8UFF - chains D and F of the 3 polymer chains in the assembly; structure by X-ray diffraction, 1.66 A resolution.

[Chain D]
Molecule: 16-nt DNA strand
Sequence (16 nucleotides; each row starts with the number of its first residue):
    17 TCCCACTTCC TTTTAT
Ligand contacts: Y5U ((2M,2'M)-2,2'-(selenophene-2,5-diyl)di(1H-benzimidazole-6-carboximidamide)): DT27, DT28, DT29, DT30, DA31

[Chain F]
Molecule: Transcription factor PU.1
Organism: Homo sapiens
Notes: fragment: ETS-Domain
Reference sequence: P17947 (SPI1_HUMAN); residue numbers follow UniProt; this construct covers 165-270
Chain sequence (106 residues; numbered 165 to 270; the number before each row is that of its first residue):
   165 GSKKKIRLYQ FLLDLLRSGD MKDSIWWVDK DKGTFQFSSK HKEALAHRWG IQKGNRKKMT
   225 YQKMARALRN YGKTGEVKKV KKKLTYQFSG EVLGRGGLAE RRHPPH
Disordered / not traced: 165-168, 260-270
UniProt features mapped onto this chain:
  - DNA-binding region: Ile170 to Ser253 (ETS)
  - binding site (DNA): Lys217, Arg230, Arg233, Lys243
  - natural variant: His211 (H211P: In AGM10), Val241 (V241G: In AGM10)

[Interface between chain D and chain F]
Residue-residue contacts - 18 pairs, chain D then chain F:
  DA21(D) - Arg171(F)  salt bridge to the phosphate
  DC22(D) - Arg171(F)  salt bridge to the phosphate
  DC22(D) - Leu172(F)  hydrogen bond to the phosphate
  DC22(D) - Lys217(F)  hydrogen bond to the phosphate
  DC22(D) - Tyr235(F)  hydrogen bond to the phosphate
  DT23(D) - Trp213(F)  hydrogen bond to the phosphate
  DT23(D) - Lys217(F)  salt bridge to the phosphate
  DT23(D) - Asn219(F)  hydrogen bond to the phosphate
  DT23(D) - Met223(F)  phosphate contact
  DT23(D) - Asn234(F)  base contact
  DT24(D) - Asn219(F)  phosphate contact
  DT24(D) - Arg220(F)  phosphate contact
  DT24(D) - Lys221(F)  hydrogen bond to the phosphate
  DT24(D) - Lys227(F)  salt bridge to the phosphate
  DT24(D) - Arg230(F)  base contact
  DC25(D) - Lys221(F)  salt bridge to the phosphate
  DC26(D) - Gln226(F)  base contact
  DT27(D) - Gln226(F)  base contact
Also at the interface, not in a pair above, chain F (16 interface residues in all): Ile170, Lys222, Ala231

[Overview]
7 residues of chain D and 16 residues of chain F are in contact; the contacts include 6 hydrogen bonds and 5
salt bridges. Polar contacts include DC22(D)-Leu172(F), DC22(D)-Lys217(F) and DC22(D)-Tyr235(F). Chain D binds
compound Y5U.
Here chain D is a 16-nt DNA strand and chain F is Transcription factor PU.1 (Homo sapiens). Entry 8UFF (Human
PU.1 ETS-Domain (165-270) Bound to d(AATAAAAGGAAGTGGG) in Ternary Complex with DB1976) was determined by X-ray
diffraction.
